7JY8 - chains I and S of the 11 polymer chains in the assembly; structure by electron microscopy, 2.40 A resolution.

[Chain I]
Protein: Protein RecA
From: Escherichia coli
Reference sequence: A0A376NU07 (A0A376NU07_ECOLX); residues 0-333 here correspond to UniProt positions 1-334 (UniProt number = residue number + 1)
Amino-acid sequence (334 residues; each row starts with the number of its first residue; numbering starts at 0):
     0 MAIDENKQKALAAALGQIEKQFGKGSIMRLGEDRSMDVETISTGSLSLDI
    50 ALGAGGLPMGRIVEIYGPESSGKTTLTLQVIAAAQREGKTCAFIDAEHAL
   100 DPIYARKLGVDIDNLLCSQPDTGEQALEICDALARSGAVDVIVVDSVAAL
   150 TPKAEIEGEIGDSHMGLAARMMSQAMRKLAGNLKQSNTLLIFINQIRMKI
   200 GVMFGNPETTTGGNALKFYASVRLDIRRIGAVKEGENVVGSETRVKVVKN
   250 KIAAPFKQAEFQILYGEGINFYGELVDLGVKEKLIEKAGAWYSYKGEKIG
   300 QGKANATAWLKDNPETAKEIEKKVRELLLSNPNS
Disordered / not traced: 0-33
Metal / ion sites: Mg2+: Thr73 (together with ATP-gamma-S)
Residues lining bound ligands: ATP-gamma-S (AGS; phosphothiophosphoric acid-adenylate ester): Pro67, Glu68, Ser69, Ser70, Gly71, Lys72, Thr73, Thr74, Glu96, Asp100, Tyr103, Ser240, Tyr264
What the authors report for this chain:
  - mutagenesis - K286N, K302N: decreased binding to dsDNA (citing earlier work)

[Chain S]
Molecule: 27-nt DNA strand
Sequence (27 nucleotides; row label = number of the first residue in the row):
     1 TTTTTTTTTTTTTTTTTTTTTTTTTTT

[Interface between chain I and chain S]
Contacting residue pairs - 11 pairs, chain I then chain S:
  Ala168(I) with DT1(S), phosphate contact
  Arg196(I) with DT4(S), phosphate contact
  Met197(I) with DT3(S), base contact; DT4(S), hydrogen bond to the phosphate
  Lys198(I) with DT3(S), base contact
  Ile199(I) with DT3(S), base contact; DT4(S), base contact
  Thr210(I) with DT3(S), phosphate contact
  Gly211(I) with DT2(S), hydrogen bond to the phosphate
  Gly212(I) with DT2(S), hydrogen bond to the phosphate
  Asn213(I) with DT1(S), hydrogen bond to the phosphate
Other interface residues (no listed pair), chain I (11 interface residues in all): Gly200, Thr209

[Overview]
Chain I and chain S form an interface of 11 and 4 residues respectively; the contacts include 4 hydrogen
bonds. Polar contacts include Met197(I)-DT4(S), Gly211(I)-DT2(S) and Gly212(I)-DT2(S). Ligands of chain I:
ATP-gamma-S. From the paper: K286N and K302N of chain I reduce binding to dsDNA.
Chain I is Protein RecA (Escherichia coli) and chain S is a 27-nt DNA strand; the structure, Analysis of a
strand exchange reaction with a mini filament of 9-RecA, 27-mer ssDNA, partially-homologous 67 ..., was
determined by electron microscopy, deposited together with 7JY6, 7JY7 and 7JY9.
